Entry 7GXY (X-ray diffraction, 1.85 A resolution); this record covers chains A and D.

# Chain A
Protein: B-cell lymphoma 6 protein
Organism: Homo sapiens
UniProtKB: P41182 (BCL6_HUMAN); numbering as in UniProt (aligned over 5-129)
Chain sequence (128 residues; row label = number of the first residue in the row):
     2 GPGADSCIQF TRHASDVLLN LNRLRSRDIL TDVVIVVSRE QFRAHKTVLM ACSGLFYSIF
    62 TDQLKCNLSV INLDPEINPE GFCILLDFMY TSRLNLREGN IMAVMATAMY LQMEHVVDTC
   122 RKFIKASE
Unresolved in the structure: 2-6
Differences from the reference sequence: expression tag (2-4)
UniProt features mapped onto this chain:
  - mutagenesis: Asn-21 (N21K: Abolishes interaction with NCOR2 and HDAC2, no effect on interaction with CTBP1 and transcriptional autoinhibition; when associated with A-116 and 376-Q--Q-379), Ser-59 (S59A: Abolished ubiquitination by the SCF(FBXL17) complex), His-116 (H116A: Abolishes interaction with NCOR2 and HDAC2, no effect on interaction with CTBP1 and transcriptional autoinhibition; when associated with K-21 and 376-Q--Q-379)
Ligand contacts: A1ACC ((8S)-5-chloro-7-[(2-oxo-2,3-dihydro-1H-indol-5-yl)amino]pyrazolo[1,5-a]pyrimidine-3-carbonitrile): Asn-21, Arg-24, Leu-25, Arg-28, Ile-30, Met-51, Ala-52, Cys-53, Ser-54, Gly-55, Tyr-58, Gln-113, Met-114, Glu-115

# Chain D
Protein: WVIP tetrapeptide
Chain sequence (6 residues; numbered 0 to 5; the number before each row is that of its first residue; numbering starts at 0):
     0 XWVIPA
Modified / non-standard residues: ACE (acetyl group) at position 0

# Interface between chain A and chain D
Contacting residue pairs (11; chain A residue first):
  Cys-8(A) with Pro-4(D)
  Ile-9(A) with Trp-1(D), hydrophobic; Val-2(D)
  Gln-10(A) with ACE_0(D); Trp-1(D); Val-2(D), hydrogen bond (backbone-backbone); Pro-4(D)
  Phe-11(A) with ACE_0(D); Trp-1(D)
  Thr-12(A) with ACE_0(D), hydrogen bond (backbone-backbone); Val-2(D)
Other interface residues (no listed pair), chain D (5 interface residues in all): Ile-3

# Overview
Chain A and chain D each contribute 5 residues to their interface, with 2 hydrogen bonds. Main-chain hydrogen
bonds include Gln-10(A)/Val-2(D) and Thr-12(A)/ACE_0(D). Chain A binds compound A1ACC. From UniProt: 3
mutagenesis sites on chain A.
Chain A is B-cell lymphoma 6 protein (Homo sapiens) and chain D is WVIP tetrapeptide; the structure, Crystal
Structure of B-cell lymphoma 6 protein BTB domain in complex with ligand 9 at 14.20 ..., was determined by
X-ray diffraction together with 7GUD, 7GUE, 7GUF, 7GUG, 7GUH, 7GUI and 126 further entries from the same
study.
